PDB entry 6OY6 | X-ray diffraction, 3.10 A resolution | chains C and G of the 9 polymer chains in the assembly

== Chain C ==
Molecule: DNA-directed RNA polymerase subunit beta
Organism: Thermus thermophilus
Notes: EC 2.7.7.6
UniProtKB: Q8RQE9 (RPOB_THET8); numbering as in UniProt (aligned over 1-1119)
Sequence (1119 residues; row label = number of the first residue in the row):
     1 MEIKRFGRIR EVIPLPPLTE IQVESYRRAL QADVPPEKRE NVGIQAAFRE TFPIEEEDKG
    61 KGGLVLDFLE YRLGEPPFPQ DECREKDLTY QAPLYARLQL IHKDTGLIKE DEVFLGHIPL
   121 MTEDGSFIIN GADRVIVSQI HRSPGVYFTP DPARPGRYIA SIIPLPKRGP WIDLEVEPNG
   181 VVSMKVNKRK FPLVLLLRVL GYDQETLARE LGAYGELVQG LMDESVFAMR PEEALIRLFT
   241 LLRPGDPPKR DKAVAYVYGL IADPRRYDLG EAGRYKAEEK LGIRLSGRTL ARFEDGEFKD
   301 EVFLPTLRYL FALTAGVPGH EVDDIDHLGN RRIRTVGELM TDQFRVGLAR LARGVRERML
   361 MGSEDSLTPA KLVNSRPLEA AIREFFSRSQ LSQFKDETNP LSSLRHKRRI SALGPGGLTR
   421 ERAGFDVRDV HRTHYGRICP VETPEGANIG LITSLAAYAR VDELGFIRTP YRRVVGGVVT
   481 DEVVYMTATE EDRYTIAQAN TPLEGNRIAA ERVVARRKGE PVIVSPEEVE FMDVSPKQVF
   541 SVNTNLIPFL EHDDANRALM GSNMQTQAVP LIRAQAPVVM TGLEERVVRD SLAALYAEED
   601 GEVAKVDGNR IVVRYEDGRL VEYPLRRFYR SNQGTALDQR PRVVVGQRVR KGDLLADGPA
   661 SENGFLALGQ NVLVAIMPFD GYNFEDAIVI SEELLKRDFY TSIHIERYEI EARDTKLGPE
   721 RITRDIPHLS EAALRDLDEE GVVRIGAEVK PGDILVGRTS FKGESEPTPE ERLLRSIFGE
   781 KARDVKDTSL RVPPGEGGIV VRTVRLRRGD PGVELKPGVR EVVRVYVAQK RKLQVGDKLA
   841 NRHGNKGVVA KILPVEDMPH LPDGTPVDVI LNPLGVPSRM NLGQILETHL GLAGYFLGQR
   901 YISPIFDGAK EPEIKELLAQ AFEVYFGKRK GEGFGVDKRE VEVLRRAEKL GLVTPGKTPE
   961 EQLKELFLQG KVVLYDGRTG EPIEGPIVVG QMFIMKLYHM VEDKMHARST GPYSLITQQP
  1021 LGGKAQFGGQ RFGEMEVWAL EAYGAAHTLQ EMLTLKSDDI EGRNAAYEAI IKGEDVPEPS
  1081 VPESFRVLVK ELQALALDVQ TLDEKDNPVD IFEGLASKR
Unresolved in the structure: 57-63, 1119
Residues lining bound ligands: GTP (guanosine-5'-triphosphate): Arg557, Ser878, Arg879

== Chain G ==
Molecule: 22-nt DNA strand
Sequence (22 nucleotides; row label = number of the first residue in the row):
     3 CCTGCATCAG AGCCCAAAAT AC
Unresolved in the structure: 22-24

== Interface between chain C and chain G ==
Residue-residue contacts - 12 pairs, chain C then chain G:
  Arg134(C) - DA21(G)  salt bridge to the phosphate
  Arg388(C) - DA21(G)  hydrogen bond to the phosphate
  Phe394(C) - DA20(G)  sugar contact
  Glu421(C) - DA13(G)  base contact
  Glu706(C) - DA20(G)  base contact
  Gly1023(C) - DA18(G)  phosphate contact
  Lys1024(C) - DA18(G)  hydrogen bond to the phosphate
  Gln1030(C) - DC17(G)  phosphate contact
  Arg1031(C) - DC16(G)  salt bridge to the phosphate
  Arg1031(C) - DC17(G)  hydrogen bond to the phosphate
  Gly1033(C) - DC16(G)  phosphate contact
  Met1035(C) - DC15(G)  sugar contact
Interface residues without a listed pair, chain C (16 interface residues in all): Arg630, Asn632, Tyr998, Gly1029, Glu1036

== Overview ==
Chain C and chain G form an interface of 16 and 7 residues respectively, with 3 hydrogen bonds and 2 salt
bridges. Polar contacts include Arg388(C)-DA21(G), Lys1024(C)-DA18(G) and Arg1031(C)-DC17(G). Chain C binds
GTP.
Chain C is DNA-directed RNA polymerase subunit beta (Thermus thermophilus) and chain G is a 22-nt DNA strand;
the structure, X-ray crystal structure of a bacterial reiterative transcription complex of pyrG promoter at 5
min, was determined by X-ray diffraction together with 6OVR, 6OVY, 6OW3, 6OY5, 6OY7, 6P70 and 6P71 from the
same study.
